4UMM - chains A and E of the 6 polymer chains in the assembly; structure by electron microscopy, 11.60 A resolution (very low resolution: no residue pairs are listed; an interface is given only as per-side residue counts).

Chain A:
Protein: Ecr-usp
Source organism: Heliothis virescens
Amino-acid sequence (78 residues; each row starts with the number of its first residue):
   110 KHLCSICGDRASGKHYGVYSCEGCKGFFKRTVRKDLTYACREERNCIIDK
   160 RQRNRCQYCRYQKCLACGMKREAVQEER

Chain E:
Protein: Ecdysone receptor
Source organism: Heliothis virescens
Reference sequence: O18473 (ECR_HELVI); residues 141-227 here correspond to UniProt positions 157-243 (UniProt number = residue number + 16)
Amino-acid sequence (87 residues; each row starts with the number of its first residue):
   141 RQQEELCLVCGDRASGYHYNALTCEGCKGFFRRSVTKNAVYICKFGHACE
   191 MDMYMRRKCQECRLKKCLAVGMRPECVVPENQCAMKR
Construct notes: conflict Met193 (Ile209 in O18473)
Curated features (UniProtKB/Swiss-Prot):
  - DNA-binding region: Cys147 to Pro219 (Nuclear receptor)
  - zinc finger (NR C4-type): Cys147 to Cys167, Cys183 to Cys207

Chain A / chain E interface:
At this resolution (12 A) residue pairs are not listed: 6 residues of chain A and 6 of chain E lie at the interface.

Overview:
The chain A/chain E interface involves 6 residues from each chain. From UniProt: a DNA-binding region on chain
E.
Here chain A is Ecr-usp and chain E is Ecdysone receptor, both from Heliothis virescens. Entry 4UMM (The
Cryo-EM structure of the palindromic DNA-bound USP-EcR nuclear receptor reveals an asymmetric organization
with allosteric ...) was determined by electron microscopy.
